PDB entry 7S4H | electron microscopy, 2.14 A resolution | chains C and F of the 9 polymer chains in the assembly

== Chain C ==
Protein: Ammonia monooxygenase/methane monooxygenase, subunit C family protein
From: Methylococcus capsulatus str. Bath
Notes: EC 1.14.13.25
Reference sequence: Q603F1 (Q603F1_METCA); residues 30-289 here correspond to UniProt positions 1-260 (UniProt number = residue number - 29)
Chain sequence (260 residues; numbered 30 to 289; the number before each row is that of its first residue):
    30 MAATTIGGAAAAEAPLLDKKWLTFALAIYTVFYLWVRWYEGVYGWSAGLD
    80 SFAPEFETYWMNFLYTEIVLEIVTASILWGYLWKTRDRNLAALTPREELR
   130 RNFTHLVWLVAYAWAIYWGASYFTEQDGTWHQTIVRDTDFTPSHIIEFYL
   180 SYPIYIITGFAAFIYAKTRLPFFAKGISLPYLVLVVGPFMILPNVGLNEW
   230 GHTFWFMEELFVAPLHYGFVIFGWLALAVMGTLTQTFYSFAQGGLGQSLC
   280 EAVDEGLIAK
Disordered / not traced: 30-44, 281-289
Ion coordination: Cu ion: Asn227, His231
Residues lining bound ligands:
  - 1,2-dihexanoyl-sn-glycero-3-phosphocholine (HXG), molecule 1: Leu63, Arg66, Trp67, Trp143, Tyr146, Trp147, Tyr151
  - 1,2-dihexanoyl-sn-glycero-3-phosphocholine (HXG), molecule 2: Trp234, Phe235, Met236, Glu237, Pro243, Tyr246
  - 1,2-didecanoyl-sn-glycero-3-phosphocholine (P1O), molecule 1: Trp50, Phe53, Ala54, Ile57, Tyr58, Leu107, Tyr110, Leu111, Thr114, Arg130, Thr133, Val136, Trp137, Ala140, Ile183, Ile186, Thr187, Tyr194, Arg198
  - 1,2-didecanoyl-sn-glycero-3-phosphocholine (P1O), molecule 2: Ser105, Trp108, Gly109, Trp112, Phe189, Phe192, Ile193, Lys196, Ile206, Leu211, Phe218
  - 1,2-didecanoyl-sn-glycero-3-phosphocholine (P1O), molecule 3: Trp108, Phe189, Ile193
  - 1,2-didecanoyl-sn-glycero-3-phosphocholine (P1O), molecule 4: Leu208, Leu211, Val212, Val215, Leu254
  - diundecyl phosphatidyl choline (PLC), molecule 1: Ile57, Val60, Phe61, Trp64, Trp67, Tyr68, Tyr72, Tyr88, Asn91, Phe92, Thr95, Glu96, Leu99, Glu100, Thr103, Leu179, Ile183, Ile186
  - diundecyl phosphatidyl choline (PLC), molecule 2: Ser80, Phe81, Phe85, Met90, Leu93, Tyr94, Ile97, Val98, Thr167, Asp168, Phe169, Tyr178, Leu221, Pro222, Val224, Gly225, Glu228
  - diundecyl phosphatidyl choline (PLC), molecule 3: Ile97, Glu100, Phe169, Tyr178, Pro182
  - diundecyl phosphatidyl choline (PLC), molecule 4: Leu226, Trp229, Phe233, Trp234
  - diundecyl phosphatidyl choline (PLC), molecule 5: Phe235, Glu237, Leu239, Val241, Pro243, Tyr246, Val249, Ile250, Trp253
What the authors report for this chain:
  - conformationally variable residues (order/disorder transition): His160, Arg165, Gly225 to Trp253
  - contacts within the chain: Asp156-Arg165 (water-mediated contact), Arg165-Glu238 (hydrogen bond), Arg165-His173 (water-mediated contact), Asn227-Glu228 (hydrogen bond)
  - Cu ion coordination: Asn227, His231, His245

== Chain F ==
Protein: Particulate methane monooxygenase beta subunit
From: Methylococcus capsulatus str. Bath
Notes: EC 1.14.18.3
Reference sequence: Q607G3 (PMOA_METCA); residues 1-247 here = UniProt positions 1-247
Chain sequence (247 residues; each row starts with the number of its first residue):
     1 MSAAQSAVRSHAEAVQVSRTIDWMALFVVFFVIVGSYHIHAMLTMGDWDF
    51 WSDWKDRRLWVTVTPIVLVTFPAAVQSYLWERYRLPWGATVCVLGLLLGE
   101 WINRYFNFWGWTYFPINFVFPASLVPGAIILDTVLMLSGSYLFTAIVGAM
   151 GWGLIFYPGNWPIIAPLHVPVEYNGMLMSIADIQGYNYVRTGTPEYIRMV
   201 EKGTLRTFGKDVAPVSAFFSAFMSILIYFMWHFIGRWFSNERFLQST
Disordered / not traced: 1-6
Residues lining bound ligands:
  - 1,2-didecanoyl-sn-glycero-3-phosphocholine (P1O), molecule 1: Ser138, Gly139, Ser140, Phe143
  - 1,2-didecanoyl-sn-glycero-3-phosphocholine (P1O), molecule 2: Ser140, Leu142, Phe143, Ile146
  - 1,2-didecanoyl-sn-glycero-3-phosphocholine (P1O), molecule 3: Tyr141, Leu142, Phe229, His232, Phe233, Arg236
  - 1,2-didecanoyl-sn-glycero-3-phosphocholine (P1O), molecule 4: Trp237, Arg242, Phe243, Leu244, Gln245, Ser246, Thr247
  - diundecyl phosphatidyl choline (PLC), molecule 1: Thr44, Val67, Met199, Met223
  - diundecyl phosphatidyl choline (PLC), molecule 2: Arg57, Ile130, Gly151, Leu154, Ile155, Tyr157, Pro158, Trp161, Ala213, Pro214, Ala217, Phe218
  - diundecyl phosphatidyl choline (PLC), molecule 3: Leu59, Ile66, Val67, Thr70, Met199, Phe219, Phe222, Met223, Leu226, Ile227
  - diundecyl phosphatidyl choline (PLC), molecule 4: Gly209, Lys210, Asp211, Pro214, Val215, Phe218
  - diundecyl phosphatidyl choline (PLC), molecule 5: Lys210, Pro214, Phe218

== Chain C / chain F interface ==
Residue-residue contacts (37):
  Arg165(C) - Arg206(F)
  Arg165(C) - Phe208(F)
  Asp166(C) - Phe208(F)
  Thr167(C) - Phe208(F)
  Asp168(C) - Asp211(F)
  Asp168(C) - Val215(F)
  Leu211(C) - Leu142(F)  hydrophobic
  Val215(C) - Ile146(F)  hydrophobic
  Phe218(C) - Ile146(F)  hydrophobic
  Met219(C) - Phe222(F)  hydrophobic
  Met219(C) - Ile225(F)  hydrophobic
  Met219(C) - Leu226(F)  hydrophobic
  Pro222(C) - Phe222(F)
  Asn223(C) - Phe222(F)
  Gly225(C) - Phe219(F)
  Leu226(C) - Phe219(F)  hydrophobic
  Glu228(C) - Val215(F)
  Trp229(C) - Arg58(F)
  Trp229(C) - Thr62(F)  hydrogen bond
  Trp229(C) - Val215(F)  hydrophobic
  Trp229(C) - Ser216(F)
  Trp229(C) - Phe219(F)  hydrophobic
  His231(C) - Arg206(F)  hydrogen bond
  Thr232(C) - Arg58(F)
  Thr232(C) - Thr204(F)  hydrogen bond (backbone-side chain)
  Thr232(C) - Arg206(F)
  Thr232(C) - Thr207(F)
  Thr232(C) - Phe208(F)
  Thr232(C) - Asp211(F)
  Phe233(C) - Arg58(F)
  Phe233(C) - Leu59(F)  hydrophobic
  Met236(C) - Thr204(F)
  Met236(C) - Arg206(F)
  Glu237(C) - Arg206(F)  hydrogen bond (backbone-side chain)
  Glu238(C) - Arg206(F)  salt bridge
  Phe251(C) - Phe222(F)  hydrophobic
  Phe251(C) - Leu226(F)  hydrophobic
Also at the interface, not in a pair above, chain C (23 interface residues in all): Phe81, Phe235
Also at the interface, not in a pair above, chain F (20 interface residues in all): Met150, Leu205, Gly209, Phe218
From the paper, about this interface:
  - pairs named by the authors: Glu238(C)-Arg206(F) (hydrogen bond)

== In short ==
The interface between chain C and chain F involves 23 residues on one side and 20 on the other, with 4
hydrogen bonds and 1 salt bridge. Among the polar pairs are Glu238(C)-Arg206(F), Trp229(C)-Thr62(F) and
His231(C)-Arg206(F). The paper describes a hydrogen bond between Glu238(C) and Arg206(F). From the paper: Cu
ion coordination by Asn227(C), His231(C) and His245(C); conformational variability at His160(C), Arg165(C) and
Gly225(C).
Here chain C is Ammonia monooxygenase/methane monooxygenase, subunit C family protein and chain F is
Particulate methane monooxygenase beta subunit, both from Methylococcus capsulatus str. Bath. Entry 7S4H
(CryoEM structure of Methylococcus capsulatus (Bath) pMMO in a native lipid nanodisc at 2.14 Angstrom
resolution) was determined by electron microscopy (same publication as 7S4I, 7S4J, 7S4K, 7S4L, 7S4M, 7T4O and
7T4P).
